7ML2 - chains N and 7 of the 30 polymer chains in the assembly; structure by electron microscopy, 3.40 A resolution.

Chain N:
Molecule: non-template strand DNA
Sequence (56 nucleotides; numbered 2 to 57; the number before each row is that of its first residue):
     2 AAAAAAAAAAGGCGCGTATATAAAATTTCAATGTCGCGAATTCGGTTGTA
    52 CATACA

Chain 7:
Name: General transcription and DNA repair factor IIH helicase subunit XPB
Organism: Saccharomyces cerevisiae
Notes: EC 3.6.4.12
UniProtKB: Q00578 (RAD25_YEAST); numbering as in UniProt (aligned over 1-843)
Sequence (843 residues; each row starts with the number of its first residue):
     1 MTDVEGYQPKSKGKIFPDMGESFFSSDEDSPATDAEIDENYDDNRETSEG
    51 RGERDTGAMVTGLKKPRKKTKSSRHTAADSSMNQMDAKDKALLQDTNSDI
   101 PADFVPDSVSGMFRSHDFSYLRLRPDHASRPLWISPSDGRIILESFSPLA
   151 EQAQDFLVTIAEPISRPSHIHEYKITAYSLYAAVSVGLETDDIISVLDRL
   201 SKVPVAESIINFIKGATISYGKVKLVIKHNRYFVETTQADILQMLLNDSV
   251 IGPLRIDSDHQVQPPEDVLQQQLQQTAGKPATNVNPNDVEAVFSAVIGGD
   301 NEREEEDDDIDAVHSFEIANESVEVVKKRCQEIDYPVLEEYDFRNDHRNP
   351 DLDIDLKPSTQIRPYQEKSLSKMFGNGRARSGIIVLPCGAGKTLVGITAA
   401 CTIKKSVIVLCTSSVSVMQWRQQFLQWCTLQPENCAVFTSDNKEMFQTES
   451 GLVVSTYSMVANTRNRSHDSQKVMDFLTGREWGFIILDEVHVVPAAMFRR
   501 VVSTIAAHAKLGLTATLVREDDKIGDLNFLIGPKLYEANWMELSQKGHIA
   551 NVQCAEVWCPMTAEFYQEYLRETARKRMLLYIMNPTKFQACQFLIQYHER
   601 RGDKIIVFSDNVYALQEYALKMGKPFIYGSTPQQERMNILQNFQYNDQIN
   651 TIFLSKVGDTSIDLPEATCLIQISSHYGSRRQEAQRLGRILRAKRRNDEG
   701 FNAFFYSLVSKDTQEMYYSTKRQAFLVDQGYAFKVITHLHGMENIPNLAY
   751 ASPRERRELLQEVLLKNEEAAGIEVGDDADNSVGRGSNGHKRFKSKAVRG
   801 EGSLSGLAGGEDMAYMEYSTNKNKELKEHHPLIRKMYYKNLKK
Unresolved in the structure: 1-100, 270-301, 767-843
Curated features (UniProtKB/Swiss-Prot):
  - motif: Lys-64 to His-75 (Nuclear localization signal), Asp-488 to His-491 (DEAH box)
  - binding site (ATP): Leu-386 to Thr-393
  - modified residue: Ser-752 (Phosphoserine)

How chain N and chain 7 interact:
Pairs across the interface - 6 pairs, chain N then chain 7:
  DC52(N) / Arg-466(7)  sugar contact
  DA53(N) / Thr-463(7)  hydrogen bond to the phosphate
  DA53(N) / Arg-464(7)  hydrogen bond to the base
  DT54(N) / Arg-464(7)  hydrogen bond to the sugar
  DA57(N) / Lys-656(7)  phosphate contact
  DA57(N) / Gln-682(7)  hydrogen bond to the phosphate
Other interface residues (no listed pair), chain N (5 interface residues in all): DA55
Other interface residues (no listed pair), chain 7 (6 interface residues in all): Pro-494

Overview:
5 residues of chain N face 6 of chain 7 across their interface, with 4 hydrogen bonds. Among the polar pairs
are DA53(N)/Arg-464(7), DT54(N)/Arg-464(7) and DA53(N)/Thr-463(7). From UniProt: 8 ATP-binding residues on
chain 7.
Chain N is non-template strand DNA and chain 7 is General transcription and DNA repair factor IIH helicase
subunit XPB (Saccharomyces cerevisiae); the structure, RNA polymerase II pre-initiation complex (PIC3), was
determined by electron microscopy (same publication as 7MEI, 7MK9, 7MKA, 7ML0, 7ML1, 7ML3 and 7ML4).
